6TCJ - chains A and B of the 4 polymer chains in the assembly; structure by X-ray diffraction, 2.13 A resolution.

Chain A (and B):
Protein: B-cell lymphoma 6 protein
Source organism: Homo sapiens
Notes: chain B of this document is another copy of the same molecule, construct and numbering; everything in this record applies to it too
UniProt: P41182 (BCL6_HUMAN); residue numbers follow UniProt; this construct covers 6-129
Chain sequence (126 residues; numbered 4 to 129; the number before each row is that of its first residue):
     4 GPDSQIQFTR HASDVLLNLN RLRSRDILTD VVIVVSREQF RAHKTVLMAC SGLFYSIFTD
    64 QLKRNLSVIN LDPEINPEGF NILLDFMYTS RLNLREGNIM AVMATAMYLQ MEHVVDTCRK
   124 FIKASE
Unresolved in the structure: 4, 129 (chain B: 4-5, 128-129)
Differences from the reference sequence: expression tag (4-5); engineered mutation Gln-8 (Cys in P41182), Arg-67 (Cys in P41182), Asn-84 (Cys in P41182)
UniProt features mapped onto this chain:
  - mutagenesis: Asn-21 (N21K: Abolishes interaction with NCOR2 and HDAC2, no effect on interaction with CTBP1 and transcriptional autoinhibition; when associated with A-116 and 376-Q--Q-379), Ser-59 (S59A: Abolished ubiquitination by the SCF(FBXL17) complex), His-116 (H116A: Abolishes interaction with NCOR2 and HDAC2, no effect on interaction with CTBP1 and transcriptional autoinhibition; when associated with K-21 and 376-Q--Q-379)
What the authors report for this chain:
  - conformationally variable residues (side-chain flip): Arg-13, Arg-24, His-116
  - mutagenesis - I9E, F11E: abolished binding to SMRTBBD peptide
  - mutagenesis - C8Q: unchanged binding to corepressor

Chain A / chain B interface:
Pairs across the interface (71):
  Asp-6(A) with Leu-97(B); Arg-98(B), salt bridge
  Ser-7(A) with Asn-96(B); Leu-97(B), hydrogen bond (backbone-backbone)
  Gln-8(A) with Arg-94(B), hydrogen bond; Leu-95(B); Asn-96(B), hydrogen bond
  Ile-9(A) with Ser-93(B); Arg-94(B); Leu-95(B), hydrogen bond (backbone-backbone); Leu-97(B), hydrophobic; Thr-120(B)
  Gln-10(A) with Ser-93(B); Arg-94(B), hydrogen bond
  Phe-11(A) with Phe-89(B), hydrophobic; Ser-93(B), hydrogen bond (backbone-backbone); Thr-120(B)
  His-14(A) with Leu-19(B); Cys-53(B); Phe-89(B), hydrogen bond (side chain-backbone); Met-90(B), hydrogen bond (side chain-backbone); Ser-93(B)
  Ala-15(A) with Ala-15(B); Ser-16(B)
  Ser-16(A) with Ala-15(B)
  Val-18(A) with Cys-53(B), hydrophobic
  Leu-19(A) with His-14(B)
  Asn-21(A) with Ala-52(B), hydrogen bond (side chain-backbone)
  Leu-22(A) with Thr-48(B)
  Leu-25(A) with Met-51(B), hydrophobic
  Arg-28(A) with Tyr-58(B), hydrogen bond
  Ile-30(A) with Met-51(B), hydrophobic
  Leu-31(A) with Lys-47(B); Met-51(B), hydrophobic; Phe-61(B); Arg-67(B)
  Thr-32(A) with Arg-67(B)
  His-46(A) with Thr-48(B)
  Lys-47(A) with Leu-31(B)
  Thr-48(A) with Leu-22(B); His-46(B)
  Met-51(A) with Leu-25(B), hydrophobic; Ile-30(B), hydrophobic; Leu-31(B), hydrophobic
  Ala-52(A) with Asn-21(B), hydrogen bond (backbone-side chain)
  Cys-53(A) with His-14(B); Val-18(B), hydrophobic
  Tyr-58(A) with Arg-28(B), hydrogen bond
  Arg-67(A) with Ile-30(B); Leu-31(B)
  Phe-89(A) with Phe-11(B), hydrophobic; His-14(B), hydrogen bond (backbone-side chain)
  Met-90(A) with His-14(B), hydrogen bond (backbone-side chain)
  Ser-93(A) with Ile-9(B); Gln-10(B); Phe-11(B), hydrogen bond (backbone-backbone); His-14(B)
  Arg-94(A) with Gln-8(B); Ile-9(B); Gln-10(B), hydrogen bond
  Leu-95(A) with Gln-8(B); Ile-9(B), hydrogen bond (backbone-backbone)
  Asn-96(A) with Ser-7(B); Gln-8(B), hydrogen bond
  Leu-97(A) with Asp-6(B); Ser-7(B), hydrogen bond (backbone-backbone); Ile-9(B), hydrophobic
  Arg-98(A) with Asp-6(B), salt bridge
  Thr-120(A) with Ile-9(B); Phe-11(B)
  Phe-124(A) with Ser-7(B)
Interface residues without a listed pair, chain B (37 interface residues in all): Asp-29, Phe-124

In short:
36 residues of chain A and 37 residues of chain B are in contact, with 19 hydrogen bonds and 2 salt bridges.
Polar pairs include Asp-6(A)/Arg-98(B), Gln-8(A)/Arg-94(B) and Gln-8(A)/Asn-96(B). The paper reports that I9E
and F11E of chain A abolish binding to SMRTBBD peptide; conformational variability at Arg-13(A), Arg-24(A) and
His-116(A).
Both chains are B-cell lymphoma 6 protein (Homo sapiens). Entry 6TCJ (Crystal structure of the BCL6 BTB domain
in complex with a hybrid BTB-binding (HBP) peptide) was determined by X-ray diffraction, deposited together
with 6TBT.
